PDB entry 2D91 | X-ray diffraction, 2.10 A resolution | chain A

[Chain A]
Protein: Lysozyme C
From: Gallus gallus
Notes: EC 3.2.1.17
Reference sequence: P00698 (LYSC_CHICK); residues 1-129 here correspond to UniProt positions 19-147 (UniProt number = residue number + 18)
Amino-acid sequence (129 residues; each row starts with the number of its first residue):
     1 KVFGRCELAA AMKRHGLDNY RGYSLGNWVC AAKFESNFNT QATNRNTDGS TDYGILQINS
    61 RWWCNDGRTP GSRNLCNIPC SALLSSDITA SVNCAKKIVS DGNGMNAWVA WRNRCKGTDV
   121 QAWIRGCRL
Disulfide bonds: C6-C127, C30-C115, C64-C80, C76-C94
Swiss-Prot annotation at these positions:
  - active site: E35, D52
  - binding site (substrate): D101
Reported in the primary citation:
  - binding site for iodide ion: A10, R14, R128

[Overview]
UniProt lists active-site residues E35 and D52 and substrate-binding residue D101. The paper reports a binding
site for iodide ion at A10, R14 and R128.
Chain A is Lysozyme C (Gallus gallus); the structure, Structure of HYPER-VIL-lysozyme, was determined by X-ray
diffraction, deposited together with 2D8O, 2D8P, 2D8W, 2D97 and 2D98.
